5NRM - chains A and B; structure by X-ray diffraction, 1.40 A resolution.

Chain A:
Name: Endoglucanase
Organism: Acetivibrio cellulolyticus
Notes: EC 3.2.1.4; fragment: ScaB Type I cohesin domain
UniProtKB: Q9RPL0 (Q9RPL0_9FIRM); residues 2-140 here correspond to UniProt positions 1473-1611 (UniProt number = residue number + 1471)
Chain sequence (141 residues; row label = number of the first residue in the row):
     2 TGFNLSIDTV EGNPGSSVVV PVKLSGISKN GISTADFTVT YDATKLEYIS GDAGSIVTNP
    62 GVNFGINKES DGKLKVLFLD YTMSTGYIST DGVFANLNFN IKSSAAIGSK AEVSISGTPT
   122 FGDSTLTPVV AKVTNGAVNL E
Differences from the reference sequence: expression tag (141-142)

Chain B:
Name: DocCel5: Type I dockerin repeat domain from A. cellulolyticus family 5 endoglucanase WP_010249057 S51I, L52N mutant
Organism: Acetivibrio cellulolyticus
Notes: fragment: Type I dockerin domain
Chain sequence (66 residues; numbered 4 to 69; the number before each row is that of its first residue):
     4 KPGDVDGNGS INSIDFALMR NYLLGNLKDF PAEDDIKAGD LNGDKSININ DFAIMRMYLL
    64 GMITKF
Bound ions: Ca2+ site 1: Asp-7, Asp-9, Asn-11, Ser-13, Asp-18; Ca2+ site 2: Asp-32, Phe-33, Ala-35, Asp-38; Ca2+ site 3: Asp-43, Asn-45, Asp-47, Ser-49, Asp-54

How chain A and chain B interact:
Contacting residue pairs - 43 pairs, chain A then chain B:
  Thr-35(A) with Ser-16(B), hydrogen bond; Ile-17(B); Ala-20(B)
  Ala-36(A) with Ser-16(B), hydrogen bond (backbone-side chain)
  Asp-37(A) with Asn-15(B); Ser-16(B), hydrogen bond
  Val-63(A) with Arg-59(B)
  Phe-65(A) with Arg-59(B), hydrogen bond (backbone-side chain)
  Gly-66(A) with Arg-59(B); Leu-63(B)
  Asn-68(A) with Leu-63(B), hydrogen bond (side chain-backbone); Met-65(B)
  Glu-70(A) with Gly-64(B)
  Lys-76(A) with Leu-62(B), hydrogen bond (side chain-backbone); Leu-63(B); Gly-64(B)
  Leu-78(A) with Phe-19(B), hydrophobic; Arg-59(B); Leu-62(B), hydrophobic; Leu-63(B), hydrophobic
  Leu-80(A) with Phe-19(B), hydrophobic; Ala-20(B), hydrophobic; Arg-23(B); Phe-55(B), hydrophobic
  Tyr-82(A) with Phe-19(B); Arg-23(B), hydrogen bond (backbone-side chain); Leu-27(B); Phe-55(B), hydrophobic; Arg-59(B), hydrogen bond
  Thr-83(A) with Leu-27(B)
  Met-84(A) with Ala-20(B); Arg-23(B); Asn-24(B); Leu-27(B), hydrophobic
  Thr-121(A) with Asn-15(B), hydrogen bond; Ser-16(B); Ile-17(B)
  Gly-123(A) with Ile-17(B)
  Leu-127(A) with Ile-17(B); Ala-20(B), hydrophobic; Leu-21(B), hydrophobic; Asn-24(B)
  Pro-129(A) with Ile-17(B), hydrophobic
Also at the interface, not in a pair above, chain A (24 interface residues in all): Asn-64, Ile-67, Val-77, Phe-79, Phe-122, Thr-128
Also at the interface, not in a pair above, chain B (16 interface residues in all): Tyr-61
Interface features reported in the paper:
  - interface residues, chain A: Thr-35(A), Leu-80(A), Tyr-82(A)

Overview:
24 residues of chain A face 16 of chain B across their interface, with 9 hydrogen bonds. Among the polar pairs
are Thr-35(A)/Ser-16(B), Ala-36(A)/Ser-16(B) and Asp-37(A)/Ser-16(B). Asp-7(B), Asp-9(B), Asn-11(B), Ser-13(B)
and Asp-18(B) form the Ca2+ site 1. The paper reports interface residues Thr-35(A), Leu-80(A) and Tyr-82(A).
Here chain A is Endoglucanase and chain B is DocCel5: Type I dockerin repeat domain from A. cellulolyticus
family 5 endoglucanase WP_010249057 S51I, L52N mutant, both from Acetivibrio cellulolyticus. Entry 5NRM
(Crystal structure of the sixth cohesin from Acetivibrio cellulolyticus' scaffoldin B in complex with Cel5
dockerin ...) was determined by X-ray diffraction, deposited together with 5NRK.
